6SXT - chain A; structure by X-ray diffraction, 1.47 A resolution.

# Chain A
Name: Alpha-L-arabinofuranosidase B
Organism: Aspergillus kawachii (strain NBRC 4308)
Notes: EC 3.2.1.55
Reference sequence: Q8NK89 (ABFB_ASPKW); residues 19-499 here = UniProt positions 19-499
Chain sequence (483 residues; row label = number of the first residue in the row):
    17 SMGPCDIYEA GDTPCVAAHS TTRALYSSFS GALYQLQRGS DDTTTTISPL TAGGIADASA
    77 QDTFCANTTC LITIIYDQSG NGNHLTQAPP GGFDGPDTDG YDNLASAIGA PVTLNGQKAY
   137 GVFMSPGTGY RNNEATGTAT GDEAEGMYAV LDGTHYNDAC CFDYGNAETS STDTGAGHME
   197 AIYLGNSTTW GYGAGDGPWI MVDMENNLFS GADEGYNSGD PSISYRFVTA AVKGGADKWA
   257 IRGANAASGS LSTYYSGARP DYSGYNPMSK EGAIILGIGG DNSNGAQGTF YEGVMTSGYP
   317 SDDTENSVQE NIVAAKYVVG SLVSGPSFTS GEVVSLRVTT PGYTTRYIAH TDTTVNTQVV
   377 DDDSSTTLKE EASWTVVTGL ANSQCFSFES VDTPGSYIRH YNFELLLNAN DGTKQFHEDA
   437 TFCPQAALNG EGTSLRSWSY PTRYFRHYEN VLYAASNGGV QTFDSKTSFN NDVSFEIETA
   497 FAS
Unresolved in the structure: 499
Cystine bridges: C21-C31, C81-C86, C176-C177, C401-C439
Covalent attachments: N-acetylglucosamine (NAG) linked to N83, N202; compound LXE linked to E221
Construct notes: expression tag (17-18)
Residues lining bound ligands:
  - alanine (ALA): V349, V407, A498
  - LXE ([(1S,2S,3S,4S)-2-(hydroxymethyl)-3,4-bis(oxidanyl)cyclopentyl]azanium): C176, C177, D179, E184, D189, M195, W206, D219, N222, N223, L224, G295, G296, D297, S299
Swiss-Prot annotation at these positions:
  - active site: E221 (Nucleophile), D297 (Proton donor)
  - binding site (substrate): D219, N222, N223, G296, H416, N418, F419, D435, H463, E465, L468, D488
  - site: C176, C177 (Cis-peptide bond)
  - glycosylation (N-linked (GlcNAc...) asparagine): N83, N202
From the paper describing this entry:
  - binding site for LXE: M195, D219, E221, N223, G296, D297
  - catalytic residues: E221, D297

# In short
Bound to chain A: alanine. Covalently linked N-acetylglucosamine: at N83 and N202. Covalently linked compound
LXE: at E221. UniProt lists active-site residues E221 and D297 and 12 substrate-binding residues. The paper
reports catalytic residues E221 and D297; a binding site for LXE at M195, D219 and E221 among others.
Chain A is Alpha-L-arabinofuranosidase B (Aspergillus kawachii (strain NBRC 4308)); the structure, GH54
a-l-arabinofuranosidase soaked with aziridine inhibitor, was determined by X-ray diffraction, deposited
together with 6SXR, 6SXS, 6SXU and 6SXV.
